PDB entry 8TET | electron microscopy, 4.26 A resolution (low resolution: residue-level contacts below are approximate; hydrogen-bond / salt-bridge calls are withheld) | chains H and K of the 24 polymer chains in the assembly

== Chain H (and K) ==
Name: Major capsid protein
Source organism: Human herpesvirus 5 strain AD169
Notes: chain K of this document is another copy of the same molecule, construct and numbering; everything in this record applies to it too
UniProt: P16729 (MCP_HCMVA); residue numbers follow UniProt; this construct covers 1-1370
Sequence (1370 residues; row label = number of the first residue in the row):
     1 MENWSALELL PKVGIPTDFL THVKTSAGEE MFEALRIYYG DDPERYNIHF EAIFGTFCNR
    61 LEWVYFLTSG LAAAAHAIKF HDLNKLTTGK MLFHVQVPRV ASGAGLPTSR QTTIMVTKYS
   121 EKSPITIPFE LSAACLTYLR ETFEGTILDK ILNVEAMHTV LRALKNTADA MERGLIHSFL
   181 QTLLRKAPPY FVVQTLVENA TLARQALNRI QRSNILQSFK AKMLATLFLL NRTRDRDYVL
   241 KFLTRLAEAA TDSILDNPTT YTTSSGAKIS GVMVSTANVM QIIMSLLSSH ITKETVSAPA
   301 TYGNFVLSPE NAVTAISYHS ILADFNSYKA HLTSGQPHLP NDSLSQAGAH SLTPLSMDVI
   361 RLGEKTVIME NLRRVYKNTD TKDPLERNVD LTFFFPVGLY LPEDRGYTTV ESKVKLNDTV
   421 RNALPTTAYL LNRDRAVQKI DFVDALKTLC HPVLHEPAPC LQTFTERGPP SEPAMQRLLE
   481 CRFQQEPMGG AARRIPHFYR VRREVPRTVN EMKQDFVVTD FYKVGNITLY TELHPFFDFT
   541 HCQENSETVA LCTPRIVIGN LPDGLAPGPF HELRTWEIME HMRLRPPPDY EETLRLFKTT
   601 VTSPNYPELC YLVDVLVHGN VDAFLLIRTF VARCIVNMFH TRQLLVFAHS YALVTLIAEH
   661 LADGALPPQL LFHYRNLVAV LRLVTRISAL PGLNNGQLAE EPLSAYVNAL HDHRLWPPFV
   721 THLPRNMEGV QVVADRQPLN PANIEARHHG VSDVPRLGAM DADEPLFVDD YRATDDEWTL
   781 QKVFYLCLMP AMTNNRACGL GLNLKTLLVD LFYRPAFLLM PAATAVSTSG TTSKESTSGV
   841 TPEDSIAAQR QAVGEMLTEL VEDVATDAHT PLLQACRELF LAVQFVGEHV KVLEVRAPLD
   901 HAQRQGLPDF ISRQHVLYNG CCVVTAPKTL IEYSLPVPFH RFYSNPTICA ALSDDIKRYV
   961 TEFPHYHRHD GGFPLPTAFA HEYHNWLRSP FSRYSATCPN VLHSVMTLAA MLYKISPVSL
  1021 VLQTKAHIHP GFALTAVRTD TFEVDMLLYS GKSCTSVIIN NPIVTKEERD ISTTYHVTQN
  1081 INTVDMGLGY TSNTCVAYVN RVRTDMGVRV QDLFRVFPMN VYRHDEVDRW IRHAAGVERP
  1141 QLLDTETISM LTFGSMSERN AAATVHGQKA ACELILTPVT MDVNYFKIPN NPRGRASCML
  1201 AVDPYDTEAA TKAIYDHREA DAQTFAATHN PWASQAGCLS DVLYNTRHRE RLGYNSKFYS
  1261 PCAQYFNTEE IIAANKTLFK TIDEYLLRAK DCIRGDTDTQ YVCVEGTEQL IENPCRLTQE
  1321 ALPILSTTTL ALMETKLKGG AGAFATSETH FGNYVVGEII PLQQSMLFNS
Disordered / not traced: 306-349, 825-841 (chain K: 1-46, 141-149, 823-841)
Disulfides: C1292-C1303

== Interface between chain H and chain K ==
Residue-residue contacts - 79 pairs, chain H then chain K:
  E2(H) - T117(K)
  E2(H) - Y119(K)
  W4(H) - M115(K)
  W4(H) - V116(K)
  L7(H) - L92(K)
  L7(H) - F93(K)
  L7(H) - M115(K)
  E8(H) - M115(K)
  L10(H) - L332(K)
  P11(H) - Y328(K)
  P11(H) - L332(K)
  P11(H) - P337(K)
  P11(H) - L339(K)
  K12(H) - H94(K)
  K12(H) - P337(K)
  K12(H) - H338(K)
  K12(H) - L339(K)
  V13(H) - L339(K)
  V13(H) - P340(K)
  V13(H) - N341(K)
  I15(H) - I254(K)
  T17(H) - L1088(K)
  D18(H) - T251(K)
  D18(H) - D252(K)
  F19(H) - L1088(K)
  L20(H) - L196(K)
  L20(H) - V197(K)
  L20(H) - A200(K)
  L20(H) - A249(K)
  L20(H) - T251(K)
  T21(H) - A200(K)
  T21(H) - F1279(K)
  H22(H) - A200(K)
  H22(H) - A203(K)
  H22(H) - R204(K)
  V23(H) - V97(K)
  V23(H) - I114(K)
  K24(H) - R204(K)
  T25(H) - A203(K)
  T25(H) - R204(K)
  T25(H) - Q205(K)
  T25(H) - L207(K)
  E29(H) - A206(K)
  E29(H) - L207(K)
  E29(H) - T1277(K)
  E29(H) - L1278(K)
  E29(H) - F1279(K)
  E30(H) - Y1205(K)
  E30(H) - T1277(K)
  E30(H) - K1280(K)
  M31(H) - L1088(K)
  M31(H) - F1279(K)
  F32(H) - V116(K)
  F32(H) - L1088(K)
  E33(H) - T117(K)
  A34(H) - T117(K)
  A34(H) - Y119(K)
  L35(H) - M115(K)
  L35(H) - V116(K)
  R36(H) - T113(K)
  R36(H) - I114(K)
  R36(H) - M115(K)
  I37(H) - T113(K)
  I37(H) - I114(K)
  Y38(H) - T112(K)
  Y38(H) - T113(K)
  Y39(H) - Q111(K)
  Y39(H) - T112(K)
  G40(H) - Q111(K)
  E144(H) - N1061(K)
  T146(H) - H81(K)
  T146(H) - D82(K)
  I147(H) - L307(K)
  I147(H) - S308(K)
  I147(H) - P309(K)
  L148(H) - D82(K)
  L148(H) - K85(K)
  L148(H) - A312(K)
  D149(H) - K85(K)
Also at the interface, not in a pair above, chain H (39 interface residues in all): L9, S26, A27, I151
Also at the interface, not in a pair above, chain K (54 interface residues in all): K90, V95, R110, I316, L322, H331, D342, G1089, Y1090

== Overview ==
39 residues of chain H face 54 of chain K across their interface.
Both chains are Major capsid protein (Human herpesvirus 5 strain AD169). Entry 8TET (Human cytomegalovirus
portal vertex, non-infectious enveloped particle (NIEP) configuration 1 (NC1)) was determined by electron
microscopy, deposited together with 8TEP, 8TES, 8TEU and 8TEW.
